7D41 - chains B and A; structure by X-ray diffraction, 2.42 A resolution.

# Chain B
Molecule: Chalcone synthase-like protein
Source organism: Mycobacterium marinum (strain ATCC BAA-535 / M)
Reference sequence: B2HNE1 (B2HNE1_MYCMM); residue numbers follow UniProt; this construct covers 1-393
Amino-acid sequence (413 residues; each row starts with the number of its first residue):
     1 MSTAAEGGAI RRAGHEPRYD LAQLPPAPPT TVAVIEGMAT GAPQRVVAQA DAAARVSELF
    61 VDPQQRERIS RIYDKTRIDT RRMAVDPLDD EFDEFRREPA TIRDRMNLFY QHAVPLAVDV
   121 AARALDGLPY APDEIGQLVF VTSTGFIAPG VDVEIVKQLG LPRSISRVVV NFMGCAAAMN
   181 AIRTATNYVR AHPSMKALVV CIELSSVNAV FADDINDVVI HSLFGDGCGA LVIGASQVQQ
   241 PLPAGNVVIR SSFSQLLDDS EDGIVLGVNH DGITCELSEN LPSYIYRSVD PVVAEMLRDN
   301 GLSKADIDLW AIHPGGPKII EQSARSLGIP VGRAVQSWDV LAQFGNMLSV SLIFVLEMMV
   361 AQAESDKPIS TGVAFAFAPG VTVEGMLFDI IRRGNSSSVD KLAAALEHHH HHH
Unresolved in the structure: 1-26, 130, 393-413
Sequence notes: expression tag (394-413)
Small-molecule neighbours: octanoic acid (caprylic acid) (OCA): Arg81, Ser143, Thr144, Ser205, Ser206, Asn208, Ala209, Ile220, His221, Phe224, Ile273, Thr274, Cys275, Leu348

# Chain A
Molecule: Chalcone/stilbene synthase
Source organism: Mycobacterium marinum (strain ATCC BAA-535 / M)
Reference sequence: B2HNE1 (B2HNE1_MYCMM); residue numbers follow UniProt; this construct covers 1-393
Amino-acid sequence (413 residues; each row starts with the number of its first residue):
     1 MSTAAEGGAI RRAGHEPRYD LAQLPPAPPT TVAVIEGMAT GAPQRVVAQA DAAARVSELF
    61 VDPQQRERIS RIYDKTRIDT RRMAVDPLDD EFDEFRREPA TIRDRMNLFY QHAVPLAVDV
   121 AARALDGLPY APDEIGQLVF VTSTGFIAPG VDVEIVKQLG LPRSISRVVV NFMGCAAAMN
   181 AIRTATNYVR AHPSMKALVV CIELSSVNAV FADDINDVVI HSLFGDGCGA LVIGASQVQQ
   241 PLPAGNVVIR SSFSQLLDDS EDGIVLGVNH DGITCELSEN LPSYIYRSVD PVVAEMLRDN
   301 GLSKADIDLW AIHPGGPKII EQSARSLGIP VGRAVQSWDV LAQFGNMLSV SLIFVLEMMV
   361 AQAESDKPIS TGVAFAFAPG VTVEGMLFDI IRRGNSSSVD KLAAALEHHH HHH
Unresolved in the structure: 1-25, 393-413
Sequence notes: expression tag (394-413)
Modified residues: Cys175 (malonyl cysteine; MCS)
Small-molecule neighbours: octanoic acid (caprylic acid) (OCA): Arg81, Met83, Thr144, Ser205, Ser206, Asn208, Ala209, Ile220, His221, Phe224, Ile273, Thr274, Cys275

# Chain B / chain A interface
Residue-residue contacts (99; chain B residue first):
  Ala27(B) with Pro193(A)
  Pro28(B) with Pro193(A)
  Pro29(B) with Arg190(A); Ala191(A)
  Thr31(B) with Pro26(A)
  Ala100(B) with His270(A)
  Ile102(B) with Val268(A); Asn269(A); His270(A)
  Arg103(B) with Gly267(A); Val268(A), hydrogen bond (backbone-backbone); Asn269(A); Thr274(A); Glu276(A), salt bridge
  Phe146(B) with Phe146(A), hydrophobic; Phe172(A); Val268(A), hydrophobic
  Ile147(B) with Phe172(A); Leu266(A)
  Ala148(B) with Phe172(A); Val265(A); Leu266(A), hydrogen bond (backbone-backbone); Pro379(A), hydrophobic
  Pro149(B) with Glu261(A); Ile264(A); Pro379(A), hydrophobic; Gly380(A)
  Val156(B) with Leu256(A), hydrophobic
  Lys157(B) with Glu261(A), salt bridge
  Arg163(B) with Gln255(A); Leu256(A), hydrogen bond (backbone-backbone); Leu257(A); Asp258(A), salt bridge
  Ser164(B) with Ser254(A)
  Ile165(B) with Ser254(A), hydrogen bond (backbone-side chain)
  Ser166(B) with Arg183(A), hydrogen bond
  Arg167(B) with Met173(A); Asn180(A), hydrogen bond (backbone-side chain); Pro379(A); Thr382(A), hydrogen bond
  Val168(B) with Thr184(A)
  Val169(B) with Val169(A); Val170(A); Asn171(A), hydrogen bond (backbone-backbone); Met173(A)
  Val170(B) with Val169(A)
  Asn171(B) with Val169(A), hydrogen bond (backbone-backbone); Asn171(A)
  Phe172(B) with Phe146(A); Ile147(A); Ala148(A)
  Met173(B) with Arg167(A); Val169(A)
  Asn180(B) with Arg167(A), hydrogen bond (side chain-backbone)
  Arg183(B) with Ser166(A)
  Thr184(B) with Val168(A)
  Asn187(B) with Asn187(A); Tyr188(A); His192(A)
  Tyr188(B) with Asn187(A)
  Arg190(B) with Pro29(A); Ala191(A), hydrogen bond (side chain-backbone)
  Ala191(B) with Pro28(A); Pro29(A); Arg190(A), hydrogen bond (backbone-side chain)
  His192(B) with Asn187(A)
  Pro193(B) with Pro26(A); Ala27(A); Pro28(A)
  Gln237(B) with Pro26(A)
  Ser254(B) with Ser164(A); Ile165(A)
  Gln255(B) with Arg163(A)
  Leu256(B) with Val156(A), hydrophobic; Arg163(A), hydrogen bond (backbone-backbone)
  Leu257(B) with Arg163(A)
  Asp258(B) with Arg163(A), salt bridge
  Glu261(B) with Pro149(A); Lys157(A), salt bridge
  Ile264(B) with Pro149(A)
  Val265(B) with Ala148(A)
  Leu266(B) with Ile147(A); Ala148(A), hydrogen bond (backbone-backbone)
  Gly267(B) with Arg103(A)
  Val268(B) with Ile102(A); Arg103(A), hydrogen bond (backbone-backbone); Phe146(A), hydrophobic
  Asn269(B) with Ile102(A); Arg103(A)
  His270(B) with Ala100(A); Ile102(A)
  Thr274(B) with Arg103(A)
  Glu276(B) with Arg103(A), salt bridge
  Pro379(B) with Ala148(A), hydrophobic; Pro149(A); Arg167(A)
  Gly380(B) with Pro149(A); Lys157(A)
  Thr382(B) with Arg167(A), hydrogen bond
Interface residues without a listed pair, chain B (55 interface residues in all): Gln137, Val153, Ser236
Interface residues without a listed pair, chain A (54 interface residues in all): Gln137, Val153, Glu384

# Summary
The interface between chain B and chain A involves 55 residues on one side and 54 on the other; the contacts
include 16 hydrogen bonds and 6 salt bridges. Polar pairs include Arg103(B)-Glu276(A), Lys157(B)-Glu261(A) and
Arg163(B)-Asp258(A). Ligands of chain B: octanoic acid (caprylic acid).
Chain B is Chalcone synthase-like protein and chain A is Chalcone/stilbene synthase, both from Mycobacterium
marinum (strain ATCC BAA-535 / M); the structure, Crystal structure of type III polyketide synthase from
Mycobacterium marinum - P 21 21 21 Space ..., was determined by X-ray diffraction.
